2W3R - chains A and B; structure by X-ray diffraction, 2.90 A resolution.

# Chain A
Molecule: Xanthine dehydrogenase
Source organism: Rhodobacter capsulatus
Notes: EC 1.1.1.204
UniProtKB: O54050 (O54050_RHOCA); residue numbers follow UniProt; this construct covers 1-462
Chain sequence (462 residues; numbered 1 to 462; the number before each row is that of its first residue):
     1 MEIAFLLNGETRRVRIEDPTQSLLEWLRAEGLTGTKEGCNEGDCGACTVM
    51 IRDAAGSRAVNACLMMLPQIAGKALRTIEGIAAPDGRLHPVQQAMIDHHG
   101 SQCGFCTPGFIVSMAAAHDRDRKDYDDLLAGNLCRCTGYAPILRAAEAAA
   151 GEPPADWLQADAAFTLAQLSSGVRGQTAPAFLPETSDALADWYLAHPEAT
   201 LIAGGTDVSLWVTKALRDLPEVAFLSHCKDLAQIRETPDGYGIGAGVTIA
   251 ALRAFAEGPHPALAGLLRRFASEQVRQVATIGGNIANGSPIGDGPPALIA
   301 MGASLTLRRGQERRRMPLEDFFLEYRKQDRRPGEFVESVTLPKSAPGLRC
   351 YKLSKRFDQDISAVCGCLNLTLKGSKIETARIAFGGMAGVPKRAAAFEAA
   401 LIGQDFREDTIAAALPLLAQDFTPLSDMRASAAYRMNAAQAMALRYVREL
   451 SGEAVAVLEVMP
Not modelled in the structure: 167-178
Construct notes: conflict Trp26 (Leu in O54050)
Bound ions: 2Fe-2S cluster Fe site 1: Cys39, Cys44, Cys47, Cys63; 2Fe-2S cluster Fe site 2: Cys103, Cys106, Cys134, Cys136
Small-molecule neighbours:
  - FAD (flavin-adenine dinucleotide): Glu41, Gly42, Asp43, Leu64, Leu201, Ile202, Ala203, Gly204, Gly205, Thr206, Asp207, Val208, Leu210, Trp211, Leu225, Ala245, Arg269, Phe270, Ala271, Val275, Val278, Ala279, Thr280, Gly282, Gly283, Asn284, Ala286, Asn287, Ile291, Gly292, Asp293, Gly294, Arg330, Phe335, Val336, Lys352, Gln359, Ile361
  - 2Fe-2S cluster (FES), molecule 1: Glu37, Gly38, Cys39, Asn40, Gly42, Asp43, Cys44, Gly45, Ala46, Cys47, Asn61, Cys63
  - 2Fe-2S cluster (FES), molecule 2: Gln102, Cys103, Gly104, Phe105, Cys106, Cys134, Arg135, Cys136, Thr137
  - MTE (phosphonic acidmono-(2-amino-5,6-dimercapto-4-oxo-3,7,8a,9,10,10a-hexahydro-4H-8-oxa-1,3,9,10-tetraaza-anthracen-7-ylmethyl)ester): Gln102, Cys103, Cys136

# Chain B
Molecule: Xanthine dehydrogenase
Source organism: Rhodobacter capsulatus
Notes: EC 1.1.1.204
UniProtKB: O54051 (O54051_RHOCA); numbering as in UniProt (aligned over 1-777)
Chain sequence (777 residues; each row starts with the number of its first residue):
     1 MSVGKPLPHDSARAHVTGQARYLDDLPCPANTLHLAFGLSTEASAAITGL
    51 DLEPVRESPGVIAVFTAADLPHDNDASPAPSPEPVLATGEVHFVGQPIFL
   101 VAATSHRAARIAARKARITYAPRPAILTLDQALAADSRFEGGPVIWARGD
   151 VETALAGAAHLAEGCFEIGGQEHFYLEGQAALALPAEGGVVIHCSSQHPS
   201 EIQHKVAHALGLAFHDVRVEMRRMGGGFGGKESQGNHLAIACAVAARATG
   251 RPCKMRYDRDDDMVITGKRHDFRIRYRIGADASGKLLGADFVHLARCGWS
   301 ADLSLPVCDRAMLHADGSYFVPALRIESHRLRTNTQSNTAFRGFGGPQGA
   351 LGMERAIEHLARGMGRDPAELRALNFYDPPERGGLSAPPSPPEPIATKKT
   401 QTTHYGQEVADCVLGELVTRLQKSANFTTRRAEIAAWNSTNRTLARGIAL
   451 SPVKFGISFTLTHLNQAGALVQIYTDGSVALNHGGTEMGQGLHAKMVQVA
   501 AAVLGIDPVQVRITATDTSKVPNTSATAASSGADMNGMAVKDACETLRGR
   551 LAGFVAAREGCAARDVIFDAGQVQASGKSWRFAEIVAAAYMARISLSATG
   601 FYATPKLSWDRLRGQGRPFLYFAYGAAITEVVIDRLTGENRILRTDILHD
   651 AGASLNPALDIGQIEGAYVQGAGWLTTEELVWDHCGRLMTHAPSTYKIPA
   701 FSDRPRIFNVALWDQPNREETIFRSKAVGEPPFLLGISAFLALHDACAAC
   751 GPHWPDLQAPATPEAVLAAVRRAEGRA
Not modelled in the structure: 1, 382-397
Construct notes: conflict Arg772 (Gly in O54051)
Bound ions: Ca2+: Glu172, His173, Thr266, Gly267
Small-molecule neighbours:
  - hypoxanthine (HPA): Glu232, Pro306, Arg310, Phe344, Ser458, Phe459, Thr460, Leu461, Leu464, Ala528, Ala529
  - hydroxy(dioxo)molybdenum (MOM): Gln197, Phe228, Gly229, Glu232, Ala340, Phe341, Arg342, Gly343, Phe344, Thr527, Ala528, Ala529, Glu730
  - MTE (phosphonic acidmono-(2-amino-5,6-dimercapto-4-oxo-3,7,8a,9,10,10a-hexahydro-4H-8-oxa-1,3,9,10-tetraaza-anthracen-7-ylmethyl)ester): Gly226, Gly227, Phe228, Gly229, Arg342, Met488, Gly489, Gln490, Leu492, Thr527, Ala528, Ala529, Ser530, Ser531, Gly532, Ala533, Gln663, Gly729, Glu730

# Interface between chain A and chain B
Residue-residue contacts - 157 pairs, chain A then chain B:
  Arg28(A) - Asp24(B)  hydrogen bond (side chain-backbone)
  Arg28(A) - Asp25(B)  salt bridge
  Thr33(A) - Asp25(B)  hydrogen bond
  Gly34(A) - Gly18(B)
  Lys36(A) - Ala20(B)
  Lys36(A) - Tyr22(B)
  Lys36(A) - Asp25(B)  salt bridge
  Glu37(A) - Arg256(B)  salt bridge
  Gly38(A) - Leu176(B)
  Gly38(A) - Arg259(B)  hydrogen bond (backbone-side chain)
  Cys39(A) - Arg259(B)
  Cys39(A) - Pro693(B)  hydrophobic
  Glu41(A) - Asp260(B)
  Glu41(A) - Ala692(B)
  Glu41(A) - Pro693(B)
  Glu41(A) - Ser694(B)  hydrogen bond
  Asp43(A) - Pro693(B)
  Asp43(A) - Ser694(B)  hydrogen bond (side chain-backbone)
  Ile78(A) - Val16(B)
  Ile78(A) - Thr17(B)
  Ile78(A) - Gly18(B)
  Gly86(A) - Arg13(B)
  Leu88(A) - Arg13(B)
  Leu88(A) - Thr17(B)
  Gln92(A) - Val16(B)  hydrogen bond (side chain-backbone)
  Met95(A) - Val16(B)  hydrophobic
  Ile96(A) - Arg13(B)
  Ile96(A) - Val16(B)  hydrophobic
  His99(A) - Pro6(B)
  His99(A) - Leu7(B)
  His99(A) - Pro8(B)
  His99(A) - Ala658(B)
  Ser101(A) - His15(B)  hydrogen bond
  Gln102(A) - His9(B)  hydrogen bond (backbone-side chain)
  Gln102(A) - His15(B)
  Gln102(A) - Gly489(B)
  Gln102(A) - Gly662(B)  hydrogen bond (side chain-backbone)
  Gln102(A) - Gln663(B)
  Cys103(A) - His15(B)  hydrogen bond (backbone-side chain)
  Cys103(A) - Tyr22(B)  hydrogen bond (backbone-side chain)
  Cys103(A) - Met224(B)
  Cys103(A) - Gly225(B)
  Cys103(A) - Gly226(B)
  Cys103(A) - Met488(B)
  Cys103(A) - Gly489(B)
  Gly104(A) - His15(B)
  Gly104(A) - Tyr22(B)
  Phe105(A) - Tyr22(B)  hydrogen bond (backbone-side chain)
  Phe105(A) - Leu176(B)  hydrophobic
  Phe105(A) - Glu177(B)
  Phe105(A) - Gly225(B)
  Thr107(A) - His15(B)
  Thr107(A) - Val16(B)
  Ile111(A) - Val16(B)  hydrophobic
  Asp126(A) - Phe701(B)
  Asp126(A) - Ser702(B)
  Asp126(A) - Arg704(B)  salt bridge
  Asp126(A) - Arg706(B)  salt bridge
  Leu129(A) - Phe701(B)
  Leu133(A) - Phe174(B)  hydrophobic
  Leu133(A) - Leu176(B)
  Arg135(A) - Gln171(B)
  Arg135(A) - Glu172(B)  hydrogen bond (side chain-backbone)
  Arg135(A) - His173(B)  hydrogen bond (side chain-backbone)
  Arg135(A) - Phe174(B)
  Arg135(A) - Leu176(B)
  Arg135(A) - Phe228(B)
  Arg135(A) - Gln670(B)
  Arg135(A) - Glu678(B)  salt bridge
  Arg135(A) - Ile698(B)
  Arg135(A) - Pro699(B)
  Cys136(A) - Phe228(B)  hydrophobic
  Cys136(A) - Gly666(B)
  Thr137(A) - Glu665(B)
  Thr137(A) - Gly666(B)
  Gly138(A) - Glu665(B)
  Gly138(A) - Gly666(B)
  Gly138(A) - Val669(B)
  Gly138(A) - Arg704(B)
  Tyr139(A) - Pro699(B)  hydrogen bond (side chain-backbone)
  Tyr139(A) - Ala700(B)
  Tyr139(A) - Phe701(B)  hydrophobic
  Ala140(A) - Glu665(B)
  Ile142(A) - Phe701(B)  hydrophobic
  Leu143(A) - Phe701(B)
  Leu143(A) - Arg704(B)
  Arg144(A) - Glu665(B)  salt bridge
  Val212(A) - Arg107(B)  hydrogen bond (backbone-side chain)
  Thr213(A) - Arg110(B)  hydrogen bond (backbone-side chain)
  Lys214(A) - Arg114(B)  hydrogen bond (backbone-side chain)
  Lys214(A) - Asp258(B)  salt bridge
  Lys214(A) - Asp260(B)  salt bridge
  Ala215(A) - Arg114(B)
  Leu216(A) - Arg107(B)
  Leu216(A) - Arg110(B)
  Leu216(A) - Ile111(B)
  Leu216(A) - Arg114(B)
  Lys352(A) - Glu639(B)
  Leu353(A) - Thr637(B)
  Leu353(A) - Glu639(B)
  Ser354(A) - Pro763(B)
  Lys355(A) - Thr677(B)
  Lys355(A) - Glu679(B)
  Lys355(A) - Pro763(B)
  Arg356(A) - Lys697(B)
  Arg356(A) - Ile698(B)  hydrogen bond (side chain-backbone)
  Arg356(A) - Ala700(B)
  Arg356(A) - Asp703(B)
  Phe357(A) - Glu639(B)
  Phe357(A) - Asn640(B)
  Asp358(A) - Ser702(B)  hydrogen bond
  Gln359(A) - Lys697(B)  hydrogen bond (backbone-side chain)
  Asp360(A) - Lys697(B)
  Glu408(A) - Arg442(B)  salt bridge
  Met428(A) - Val681(B)  hydrophobic
  Met428(A) - Met689(B)
  Met428(A) - Thr690(B)
  Met428(A) - Thr695(B)
  Arg429(A) - Ser694(B)  hydrogen bond (side chain-backbone)
  Arg429(A) - Thr695(B)
  Ala430(A) - Glu764(B)
  Ser431(A) - Glu764(B)  hydrogen bond
  Tyr434(A) - Thr637(B)  hydrogen bond (side chain-backbone)
  Tyr434(A) - Pro763(B)
  Tyr434(A) - Glu764(B)
  Tyr434(A) - Leu767(B)  hydrophobic
  Asn437(A) - Leu767(B)
  Ala441(A) - Leu636(B)
  Leu444(A) - Leu636(B)  hydrophobic
  Arg445(A) - Asp634(B)  salt bridge
  Arg445(A) - Leu636(B)
  Arg445(A) - Thr637(B)
  Arg445(A) - Glu639(B)  salt bridge
  Arg448(A) - Arg442(B)
  Arg448(A) - Thr443(B)  hydrogen bond
  Glu453(A) - Arg442(B)  salt bridge
  Glu453(A) - Thr443(B)  hydrogen bond
  Ala454(A) - Asn441(B)
  Ala454(A) - Thr443(B)
  Val455(A) - Thr443(B)
  Val455(A) - Leu444(B)
  Val455(A) - Asp634(B)
  Ala456(A) - Leu444(B)
  Val457(A) - Val632(B)
  Val457(A) - Asp634(B)
  Val457(A) - Glu639(B)
  Val457(A) - Asn640(B)
  Leu458(A) - Arg641(B)  hydrogen bond (backbone-side chain)
  Val460(A) - Leu444(B)  hydrophobic
  Val460(A) - Arg446(B)
  Val460(A) - Val632(B)  hydrophobic
  Val460(A) - Leu643(B)
  Met461(A) - Arg446(B)  hydrogen bond (backbone-side chain)
  Met461(A) - Leu643(B)
  Pro462(A) - Leu643(B)
  Pro462(A) - Arg706(B)
  Pro462(A) - Ile707(B)  hydrophobic
Also at the interface, not in a pair above, chain A (80 interface residues in all): Glu25, Cys44, Glu79, Cys106, Pro108, Phe110, Tyr125, Ala130, Cys134, Pro141, Arg269
Also at the interface, not in a pair above, chain B (83 interface residues in all): Ala12, Phe341, Trp437, Tyr696, Phe708, Thr762, Arg771

# In short
Chain A and chain B form an interface of 80 and 83 residues respectively, with 28 hydrogen bonds and 13 salt
bridges. Polar pairs include Arg28(A)-Asp25(B), Lys36(A)-Asp25(B) and Glu37(A)-Arg256(B). Compound MTE is
bound between chain A and chain B.
Here chain A is Xanthine dehydrogenase and chain B is Xanthine dehydrogenase, both from Rhodobacter
capsulatus. Entry 2W3R (Crystal Structure of Xanthine Dehydrogenase (desulfo form) from Rhodobacter capsulatus
in complex with hypoxanthine) was determined by X-ray diffraction, deposited together with 2W3S and 2W55.
